PDB entry 6E7D | X-ray diffraction, 2.90 A resolution | chains D and E of the 12 polymer chains in the assembly

Chain D (and E):
Molecule: C-type lectin domain family 2 member D
Source organism: Mus musculus
Notes: chain E of this document is another copy of the same molecule, construct and numbering; everything in this record applies to it too
UniProt: Q91V08 (CLC2D_MOUSE); numbering as in UniProt (aligned over 74-194)
Sequence (124 residues; each row starts with the number of its first residue):
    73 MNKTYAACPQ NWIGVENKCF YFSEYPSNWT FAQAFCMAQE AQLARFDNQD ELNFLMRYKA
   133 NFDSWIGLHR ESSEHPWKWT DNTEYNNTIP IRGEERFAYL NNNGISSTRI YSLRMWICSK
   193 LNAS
Unresolved in the structure: 73-75 (chain E: 195-196)
Differences from the reference sequence: initiating methionine (73); expression tag (195-196)
Swiss-Prot annotation at these positions:
  - glycosylation: Asn100 (N-linked (GlcNAc...) asparagine)
Disulfides: Cys80-Cys91, Cys108-Cys190

Interface between chain D and chain E:
Contacting residue pairs (16; chain D residue first):
  Lys90(D) - Asn74(E)  hydrogen bond (side chain-backbone)
  Gln114(D) - Asn74(E)
  Leu115(D) - Asn74(E)
  Arg117(D) - Asn74(E)
  Arg117(D) - Lys75(E)
  Arg117(D) - Tyr77(E)
  Asp119(D) - Asn74(E)
  Asp119(D) - Lys75(E)
  Asp153(D) - Asn74(E)
  Asp153(D) - Tyr77(E)  hydrogen bond
  Thr155(D) - Tyr77(E)
  Ser191(D) - Asn74(E)  hydrogen bond
  Lys192(D) - Met73(E)
  Leu193(D) - Met73(E)  hydrogen bond (backbone-backbone)
  Leu193(D) - Asn74(E)
  Leu193(D) - Thr76(E)
Also at the interface, not in a pair above, chain D (11 interface residues in all): Glu112

Summary:
The interface between chain D and chain E involves 11 residues on one side and 5 on the other, with 4 hydrogen
bonds. Polar contacts include Lys90(D)-Asn74(E), Asp153(D)-Tyr77(E) and Ser191(D)-Asn74(E).
Both chains are C-type lectin domain family 2 member D (Mus musculus). Entry 6E7D (Structure of the inhibitory
NKR-P1B receptor bound to the host-encoded ligand, Clr-b) was determined by X-ray diffraction.
